PDB entry 4AQY | X-ray diffraction, 3.50 A resolution | chains A and K of the 23 polymer chains in the assembly

[Chain A]
Molecule: 16S ribosomal RNA
Source organism: Thermus thermophilus
Sequence (1522 nucleotides; numbered 0 to 1544 plus 21 insertion-coded residues; 44 numbers in that range are skipped by the numbering (no residue carries them; nothing is unmodelled there); the number before each row is that of its first residue; a row labelled like 189A-189L holds insertion residues (189A, then the next letters in order); numbering starts at 0):
     0 UUUGUUGGAG AGUUUGAUCC UGGCUCAGGG UGAACGCUGG CGGCGUGCCU AAGACAUGCA
    60 AGUCGUGCGG GCCG
    76 CGGGGUUUU
    88 ACUCCG
    96 UGGUCAGCGG CGGACGGGUG AGUAACGCGU GGGU
  129A G
   130 ACCUACCCGG AAGAGGGGGA CAACCCGGGG AAACUCGGGC UAAUCCCCCA UGUGGACCCG
189A-189L CCCCUUGGGGUG
   190 UGUCCAAAGG GCUUU
   216 GCCCGCUUCC GGAUGGGCCC GCGUCCCAUC AGCUAGUUGG UGGGGUAAUG GCCCACCAAG
   276 GCGACGACGG GUAGCCGGUC UGAGAGGAUG GCCGGCCACA GGGGCACUGA GACACGGGCC
   336 CCACUCCUAC GGGAGGCAGC AGUUAGGAAU CUUCCGCAAU GGGCGCAAGC CUGACGGAGC
   396 GACGCCGCUU GGAGGAAGAA GCCCUUCGGG GUGUAAACUC CUGA
   441 ACCCGGGACG AAACCCCC
   460 GA
   470 CGAGGGGA
   479 CUGACGGUAC CGGGGUAA
   498 UAGCGCCGGC CAACUCCGUG CCAGCAGCCG CGGUAAUACG GAGGGCGCGA GCGUUACCCG
   558 GAUUCACUGG GCGUAAAGGG CGUGUAGGCG GCCUGGGGCG UCCCAUGUGA AAGACCACGG
   618 CUCAACCGUG GGGGAGCGUG GGAUACGCUC AGGCUAGACG GUGGGAGAGG GUGGUGGAAU
   678 UCCCGGAGUA GCGGUGAAAU GCGCAGAUAC CGGGAGGAAC GCCGAUGGCG AAGGCAGCCA
   738 CCUGGUCCAC CCGUGACGCU GAGGCGCGAA AGCGUGGGGA GCAAACCGGA UUAGAUACCC
   798 GGGUAGUCCA CGCCCUAAAC GAUGCGCGCU AGGUCUCUGG GUCU
   848 CCUGGGGGCC GAAGCUAACG CGUUAAGCGC GCCGCCUGGG GAGUACGGCC GCAAGGCUGA
   908 AACUCAAAGG AAUUGACGGG GGCCCGCACA AGCGGUGGAG CAUGUGGUUU AAUUCGAAGC
   968 AACGCGAAGA ACCUUACCAG GCCUUGACAU GCUA
 1001A G
  1002 GGAACCCGGG UGAAAGCCUG GGGUGCCCC
1030A-1030D GCGA
  1031 GGGGAGCCCU AGCACAGGUG CUGCAUGGCC GUCGUCAGCU CGUGCCGUGA GGUGUUGGGU
  1091 UAAGUCCCGC AACGAGCGCA ACCCCCGCCG UUAGUUGCCA GCGGUUCGGC CGGGCACUCU
  1151 AACGGGACUG CCCGCG
  1168 AAAGCGGGAG GAAGGAGGGG ACGACGUCUG GUCAGCAUGG CCCUUACGGC CUGGGCGACA
  1228 CACGUGCUAC AAUGCCCACU ACAAAGCGAU GCCACCCGGC AACGGGGAGC UAAUCGCAAA
  1288 AAGGUGGGCC CAGUUCGGAU UGGGGUCUGC AACCCGACCC CAUGAAGCCG GAAUCGCUAG
  1348 UAAUCGCGGA UCAGCC
 1363A A
  1364 UGCCGCGGUG AAUACGUUCC CGGGCCUUGU ACACACCGCC CGUCACGCCA UGGGAGCGGG
  1424 CUCUACCCGA AGUCGCCGG
1442A-1442B GA
  1443 GCCUA
  1452 C
  1456 GGGCAGGCGC CGAGGGUAGG GCCCGUGACU GGGGCGAAGU CGUAACAAGG UAGCUGUACC
  1516 GGAAGGUGCG GCUGGAUCAC CUCCUUUCU
Not modelled in the structure: 0-4, 1534-1540
Bound ions: Mg2+ site 1: U12, C526, A914; Mg2+ site 2: G15, U920; Mg2+ site 3 near G21 (its only coordinating residue here); Mg2+ site 4 near G22 (its only coordinating residue here); Mg2+ site 5: G46, G394; Mg2+ site 6: C48, G115; Mg2+ site 7 near A53 (its only coordinating residue here); Mg2+ site 8 near A59 (its only coordinating residue here); Mg2+ site 9: G61, U62, G105; Mg2+ site 10: A109, A329, G331; Mg2+ site 11: G115, G117; Mg2+ site 12: A116, G117, G289; 112 more Mg2+ sites not listed; 10 more K+ sites not listed
Residues lining bound ligands:
  - apramycin (AM2), molecule 1: G38, C40, G41, G42, A393, G394, C395, G396, A397, C483, G484, U486, A487
  - apramycin (AM2), molecule 2: U244, C245, C893, G894, G1416, G1417, C1478, C1479, G1480, U1481, G1482
  - apramycin (AM2), molecule 3: G664, A665, G666, G667, G668, U669, C732, A733, G734, C735, C806
  - apramycin (AM2), molecule 4: G818, A819, U820, G854, G855, C856, G867, C868, G869, U871, A872
  - apramycin (AM2), molecule 5: G1405, C1407, A1408, C1409, G1410, G1491, A1492, A1493, G1494, U1495, C1496
What the authors report for this chain:
  - binding site for apramycin: A1408, G1491, A1493, G1494, U1495
  - mutagenesis - A1408G, G1491A, G1491C, G1491U: increased growth in response to apramycin

[Chain K]
Molecule: 30S ribosomal protein S11
Source organism: Thermus thermophilus
Amino-acid sequence (129 residues; numbered 1 to 129; the number before each row is that of its first residue):
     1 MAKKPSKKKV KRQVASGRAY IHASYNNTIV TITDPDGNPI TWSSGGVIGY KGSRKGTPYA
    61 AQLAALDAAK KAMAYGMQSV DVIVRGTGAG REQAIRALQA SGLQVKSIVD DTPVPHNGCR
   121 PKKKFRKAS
Not modelled in the structure: 1-10
Bound ions: Mg2+: Asn26 (shared with U692(A) of chain A)

[Interface between chain A and chain K]
Residue-residue contacts (77; chain A residue first):
  G674(A) - His116(K)  base contact
  A675(A) - Val114(K)  hydrogen bond to the sugar
  A675(A) - Pro115(K)  base contact
  A675(A) - His116(K)  hydrogen bond to the base
  A675(A) - Gly118(K)  base contact
  A676(A) - Pro113(K)  sugar contact
  A676(A) - Pro115(K)  sugar contact
  A676(A) - Cys119(K)  base contact
  U677(A) - Cys119(K)  base contact
  G683(A) - Asn38(K)  hydrogen bond to the sugar
  G683(A) - Pro39(K)  base contact
  A684(A) - Asn38(K)  hydrogen bond to the sugar
  A684(A) - Pro39(K)  hydrogen bond to the sugar
  G685(A) - Pro39(K)  sugar contact
  G685(A) - Trp42(K)  sugar contact
  U686(A) - Trp42(K)  hydrogen bond to the sugar
  U686(A) - Tyr75(K)  phosphate contact
  A687(A) - Trp42(K)  sugar contact
  A687(A) - Lys71(K)  salt bridge to the phosphate
  G688(A) - Trp42(K)  sugar contact
  G688(A) - Ser44(K)  hydrogen bond to the phosphate
  G688(A) - Gly46(K)  sugar contact
  G688(A) - Val47(K)  sugar contact
  C689(A) - Asn27(K)  hydrogen bond to the phosphate
  C689(A) - Ser44(K)  hydrogen bond to the phosphate
  C689(A) - Gly45(K)  hydrogen bond to the phosphate
  C689(A) - Gly46(K)  hydrogen bond to the phosphate
  C689(A) - Lys55(K)  phosphate contact
  G690(A) - Ser24(K)  phosphate contact
  G690(A) - Asn27(K)  hydrogen bond to the phosphate
  G690(A) - Lys55(K)  hydrogen bond to the base
  G691(A) - Asn26(K)  hydrogen bond to the phosphate
  G691(A) - Lys51(K)  base contact
  G691(A) - Gly52(K)  base contact
  G691(A) - Lys55(K)  hydrogen bond to the base
  U692(A) - Asn26(K)  hydrogen bond to the phosphate
  U692(A) - Gly52(K)  base contact
  U692(A) - Ser53(K)  hydrogen bond to the base
  U692(A) - Lys124(K)  salt bridge to the phosphate
  A694(A) - Ser53(K)  hydrogen bond to the phosphate
  A695(A) - Gly52(K)  phosphate contact
  A695(A) - Ser53(K)  hydrogen bond to the phosphate
  A704(A) - Trp42(K)  base contact
  U705(A) - Trp42(K)  base contact
  A706(A) - Ile29(K)  sugar contact
  A706(A) - Thr31(K)  hydrogen bond to the base
  A706(A) - Pro39(K)  base contact
  C707(A) - Tyr20(K)  hydrogen bond to the phosphate
  C707(A) - Thr31(K)  sugar contact
  C707(A) - Gly37(K)  hydrogen bond to the sugar
  C707(A) - Pro39(K)  base contact
  C707(A) - Arg85(K)  salt bridge to the phosphate
  C708(A) - Tyr20(K)  sugar contact
  C708(A) - Gly37(K)  sugar contact
  C708(A) - Arg85(K)  salt bridge to the phosphate
  G714(A) - Cys119(K)  base contact
  A716(A) - Asn117(K)  hydrogen bond to the sugar
  A716(A) - Gly118(K)  sugar contact
  C717(A) - His116(K)  sugar contact
  C717(A) - Asn117(K)  sugar contact
  G718(A) - His116(K)  stacking on the base
  G718(A) - Asn117(K)  hydrogen bond to the sugar
  A777(A) - Cys119(K)  base contact
  G778(A) - Cys119(K)  sugar contact
  G778(A) - Arg120(K)  hydrogen bond to the sugar
  C779(A) - Arg120(K)  hydrogen bond to the sugar
  C779(A) - Pro121(K)  sugar contact
  C779(A) - Lys122(K)  salt bridge to the phosphate
  C779(A) - Lys123(K)  phosphate contact
  A780(A) - Lys122(K)  phosphate contact
  A780(A) - Lys123(K)  hydrogen bond to the phosphate
  C796(A) - Lys123(K)  salt bridge to the phosphate
  C796(A) - Lys124(K)  phosphate contact
  C797(A) - Lys124(K)  salt bridge to the phosphate
  G1523(A) - Lys123(K)  salt bridge to the phosphate
  C1524(A) - Arg120(K)  salt bridge to the phosphate
  G1525(A) - Arg120(K)  salt bridge to the phosphate
Also at the interface, not in a pair above, chain A (39 interface residues in all): A696, A715, G798, U1522, G1526
Also at the interface, not in a pair above, chain K (41 interface residues in all): Arg12, Arg18, His22, Thr33, Asp36, Ile40, Arg126, Ser129

[Overview]
39 residues of chain A face 41 of chain K across their interface; the contacts include 27 hydrogen bonds, 10
salt bridges and 1 aromatic stacking contact. Among the polar pairs are A675(A)-His116(K), G690(A)-Lys55(K)
and G691(A)-Lys55(K). From the paper: a binding site for apramycin at A1408(A), G1491(A) and A1493(A) among
others; A1408G, G1491A and G1491C of chain A, among others, increase growth in response to apramycin.
Here chain A is 16S ribosomal RNA and chain K is 30S ribosomal protein S11, both from Thermus thermophilus.
Entry 4AQY (Structure of ribosome-apramycin complexes) was determined by X-ray diffraction.
